6TYI - chains A and Y of the 7 polymer chains in the assembly; structure by electron microscopy, 3.30 A resolution.

Chain A:
Name: Biopolymer transport protein ExbB
Organism: Escherichia coli (strain K12)
Reference sequence: P0ABU7 (EXBB_ECOLI); residues 1-244 here = UniProt positions 1-244
Chain sequence (244 residues; row label = number of the first residue in the row):
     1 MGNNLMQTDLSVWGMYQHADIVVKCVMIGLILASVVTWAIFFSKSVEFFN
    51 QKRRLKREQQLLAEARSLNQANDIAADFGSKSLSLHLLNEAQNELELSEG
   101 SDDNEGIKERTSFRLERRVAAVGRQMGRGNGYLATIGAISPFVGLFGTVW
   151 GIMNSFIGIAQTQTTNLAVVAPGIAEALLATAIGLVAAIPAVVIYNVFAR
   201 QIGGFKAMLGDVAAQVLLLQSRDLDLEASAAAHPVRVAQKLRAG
Unresolved in the structure: 1-8, 234-244
Residues lining bound ligands: phosphatidylglycerol (PGT; (1S)-2-{[{[(2R)-2,3-dihydroxypropyl]oxy}(hydroxy)phosphoryl]oxy}-1-[(palmitoyloxy)methyl]ethyl stearate): Val26, Gly29, Ala33, Val36, Arg128, Gly129, Gly131, Tyr132, Thr135, Ile139, Val143

Chain Y:
Name: Biopolymer transport protein ExbD
Organism: Escherichia coli (strain K12)
Reference sequence: P0ABV2 (EXBD_ECOLI); numbering as in UniProt (aligned over 1-141)
Chain sequence (163 residues; row label = number of the first residue in the row):
     1 MAMHLNENLDDNGEMHDINVTPFIDVMLVLLIIFMVAAPLATVDVKVNLP
    51 ASTSTPQPRPEKPVYLSVKADNSMFIGNDPVTDETMITALNALTEGKKDT
   101 TIFFRADKTVDYETLMKVMDTLHQAGYLKIGLVGEETAKAKENLYFQGNA
   151 GSGHHHHHHHHHH
Unresolved in the structure: 1-11, 43-163
Construct notes: expression tag (142-163)
What the authors report for this chain:
  - conformationally variable residues (helix shift): Asp25

Chain A / chain Y interface:
Contacting residue pairs - 25 pairs, chain A then chain Y:
  Pro141(A) - Pro22(Y)  hydrophobic
  Phe142(A) - Thr21(Y)
  Phe142(A) - Pro22(Y)  hydrophobic
  Leu145(A) - Asp25(Y)
  Leu145(A) - Val26(Y)
  Thr148(A) - Val29(Y)
  Val149(A) - Val29(Y)  hydrophobic
  Ile152(A) - Val29(Y)  hydrophobic
  Phe156(A) - Val36(Y)  hydrophobic
  Gln163(A) - Leu40(Y)
  Thr165(A) - Leu40(Y)
  Asn166(A) - Leu40(Y)  hydrogen bond (side chain-backbone)
  Asn166(A) - Ala41(Y)  hydrogen bond (side chain-backbone)
  Asn166(A) - Thr42(Y)  hydrogen bond (side chain-backbone)
  Ala168(A) - Leu40(Y)  hydrophobic
  Ile174(A) - Ile33(Y)  hydrophobic
  Leu178(A) - Leu30(Y)  hydrophobic
  Leu178(A) - Ile33(Y)  hydrophobic
  Thr181(A) - Val26(Y)
  Val192(A) - Met15(Y)  hydrophobic
  Tyr195(A) - Gly13(Y)  hydrogen bond (side chain-backbone)
  Tyr195(A) - Met15(Y)  hydrophobic
  Asn196(A) - Glu14(Y)
  Asn196(A) - Met15(Y)  hydrogen bond (side chain-backbone)
  Arg200(A) - Glu14(Y)  salt bridge
Other interface residues (no listed pair), chain A (21 interface residues in all): Ala134, Val170, Ala199
Other interface residues (no listed pair), chain Y (15 interface residues in all): Asn12

In short:
21 residues of chain A and 15 residues of chain Y are in contact; the contacts include 5 hydrogen bonds and 1
salt bridge. Among the polar pairs are Arg200(A)-Glu14(Y), Asn166(A)-Leu40(Y) and Asn166(A)-Ala41(Y). Ligands
of chain A: phosphatidylglycerol. From the paper: conformational variability at Asp25(Y).
Chain A is Biopolymer transport protein ExbB and chain Y is Biopolymer transport protein ExbD, both from
Escherichia coli (strain K12); the structure, ExbB-ExbD complex in MSP1E3D1 nanodisc, was determined by
electron microscopy.
